6Q2R - chains B and F of the 12 polymer chains in the assembly; structure by electron microscopy, 4.30 A resolution (low resolution: residue-level contacts below are approximate; hydrogen-bond / salt-bridge calls are withheld).

Chain B:
Molecule: Neurturin
Organism: Homo sapiens
UniProt: Q99748 (NRTN_HUMAN); residues 96-197 here = UniProt positions 96-197
Sequence (102 residues; numbered 96 to 197; the number before each row is that of its first residue):
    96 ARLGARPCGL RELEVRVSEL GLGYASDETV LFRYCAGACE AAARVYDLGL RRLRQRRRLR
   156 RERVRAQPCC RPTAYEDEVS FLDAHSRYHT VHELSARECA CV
Unresolved in the structure: 96-99
UniProt features mapped onto this chain:
  - binding site (heparan sulfate group): Arg149, Arg158, Arg160, Gln162
  - natural variant: Ala96 (A96S: May contribute to Hirschsprung disease in patients carrying a RET mutation)
  - mutagenesis: Arg158 to Gln162 (Strongly decreased binding to heparan sulfate)
Cystine bridges: Cys103-Cys165, Cys130-Cys194, Cys134-Cys196
Reported in the primary citation:
  - higher-order assembly contacts with a neighbouring Proto-oncogene tyrosine-protein kinase receptor Ret: Glu107
  - mutagenesis - R101E/R155E: increased localization to EEA1
  - mutagenesis - R101E/R155E: abolished binding to Proto-oncogene tyrosine-protein kinase receptor Ret (chain F)

Chain F:
Molecule: Proto-oncogene tyrosine-protein kinase receptor Ret
Organism: Homo sapiens
Notes: EC 2.7.10.1
UniProt: P07949 (RET_HUMAN); numbering as in UniProt (aligned over 29-635)
Sequence (617 residues; row label = number of the first residue in the row):
    29 LYFSRDAYWE KLYVDQAAGT PLLYVHALRD APEEVPSFRL GQHLYGTYRT RLHENNWICI
    89 QEDTGLLYLN RSLDHSSWEK LSVRNHGFPL LTVYLKVFLS PTSLREGECQ WPGCARVYFS
   149 FFNTSFPACS SLKPRELCFP ETRPSFRIRE NRPPGTFHQF RLLPVQFLCP NISVAYRLLE
   209 GEGLPFRCAP DSLEVSTRWA LDREQREKYE LVAVCTVHAG AREEVVMVPF PVTVYDEDDS
   269 APTFPAGVDT ASAVVEFKRK EDTVVATLRV FDADVVPASG ELVRRYTSTL LPGDTWAQQT
   329 FRVEHWPNET SVQANGSFVR ATVHDYRLVL NRNLSISENR TMQLAVLVND SDFQGPGAGV
   389 LLLHFNVSVL PVSLHLPSTY SLSVSRRARR FAQIGKVCVE NCQAFSGINV QYKLHSSGAN
   449 CSTLGVVTSA EDTSGILFVN DTKALRRPKC AELHYMVVAT DQQTSRQAQA QLLVTVEGSY
   509 VAEEAGCPLS CAVSKRRLEC EECGGLGSPT GRCEWRQGDG KGITRNFSTC SPSTKTCPDG
   569 HCDVVETQDI NICPQDCLRG SIVGGHEPGE PRGIKAGYGT CNCFPEEEKC FCEPEDIQDP
   629 LCDELCRGTH HHHHHHH
Unresolved in the structure: 129-136, 208-210, 247-250, 380-386, 623-645
Sequence notes: conflict His114 (Arg in P07949); expression tag (636-645)
UniProt features mapped onto this chain:
  - binding site (Ca(2+)): Glu178, Asn179, Asp230, Glu232, Asp264, Glu265, Asp266, Asp267, Ser268, Asp300, Asp302, Asp378, Thr564, Cys565, Asp567, His569, Glu574, Asp584
  - site: Arg587, Gly588 (Breakpoint for translocation to form the TRIM27/RET oncogene)
  - glycosylation (N-linked (GlcNAc...) asparagine): Asn98, Asn151, Asn199, Asn336, Asn343, Asn361, Asn367, Asn377, Asn394, Asn448, Asn468, Asn554
  - natural variant: Ser32 (S32L: In HSCR1), Leu40 (L40P: In HSCR1), Pro64 (P64L: In HSCR1), Arg77 (R77C: In HSCR1), Gly93 (G93S: In HSCR1; uncertain significance), His114 (R114H: this construct carries the variant), Cys142 (C142S: In HSCR1), Val145 (V145G: In HSCR1), Pro155 (P155L: In HSCR1), Cys157 (C157Y: In HSCR1; uncertain significance), Arg163 (R163Q: In a colorectal adenocarcinoma sample), Phe174 (F174S: In HSCR1), 41 further natural variant entries in UniProt
  - mutagenesis: Tyr36 (Y36S: Defects in maturation and processing), Tyr41 (Y41A: Defects in maturation and processing), Trp85 (W85A: Defects in maturation and processing)
Cystine bridges: Cys137-Cys142, Cys157-Cys197, Cys166-Cys243, Cys426-Cys430, Cys449-Cys478, Cys515-Cys531, Cys519-Cys541, Cys528-Cys558, Cys565-Cys581, Cys570-Cys585, Cys609-Cys620, Cys611-Cys618
Covalently attached groups: N-acetylglucosamine (NAG) linked to Asn336, Asn361, Asn367, Asn377, Asn394, Asn468
Metal / ion sites: Ca2+ site 1: Glu178, Asn179, Asp230, Glu232, Asp267; Ca2+ site 2: Glu232, Asp264, Glu265, Asp267, Asp302; Ca2+ site 3: Asp266, Ser268, Asp300, Asp302, Tyr314, Asp378; Ca2+ site 4: Thr564, Asp567, His569, Glu574, Asp584

How chain B and chain F interact:
Pairs across the interface (8):
  Gly116(B) with Tyr606(F)
  Leu117(B) with Gly593(F); Tyr606(F)
  Gly118(B) with Ile551(F); Tyr606(F)
  Tyr119(B) with Ile551(F); Gly593(F); His594(F)
Interface residues without a listed pair, chain F (5 interface residues in all): Gly550

Overview:
4 residues of chain B face 5 of chain F across their interface. Covalently linked N-acetylglucosamine: at
Asn336(F), Asn361(F), Asn367(F), Asn377(F), Asn394(F) and Asn468(F). The paper reports that R101E/R155E of
chain B increase localization to EEA1; higher-order assembly contacts with a neighbouring Proto-oncogene
tyrosine-protein kinase receptor Ret through Glu107(B).
Chain B is Neurturin and chain F is Proto-oncogene tyrosine-protein kinase receptor Ret, both from Homo
sapiens; the structure, Cryo-EM structure of RET/GFRa2/NRTN extracellular complex in the tetrameric form, was
determined by electron microscopy (same publication as 6Q2J, 6Q2N, 6Q2O and 6Q2S).
